Entry 6DJU (electron microscopy, 3.80 A resolution); this record covers chains D and E of the 7 polymer chains in the assembly.

Chain D (and E):
Protein: Chaperone protein ClpB
From: Mycobacterium tuberculosis
Notes: chain E of this document is another copy of the same molecule, construct and numbering; everything in this record applies to it too
UniProt: A0A045JSR5 (A0A045JSR5_MYCTX); residue numbers follow UniProt; this construct covers 1-848
Chain sequence (848 residues; each row starts with the number of its first residue):
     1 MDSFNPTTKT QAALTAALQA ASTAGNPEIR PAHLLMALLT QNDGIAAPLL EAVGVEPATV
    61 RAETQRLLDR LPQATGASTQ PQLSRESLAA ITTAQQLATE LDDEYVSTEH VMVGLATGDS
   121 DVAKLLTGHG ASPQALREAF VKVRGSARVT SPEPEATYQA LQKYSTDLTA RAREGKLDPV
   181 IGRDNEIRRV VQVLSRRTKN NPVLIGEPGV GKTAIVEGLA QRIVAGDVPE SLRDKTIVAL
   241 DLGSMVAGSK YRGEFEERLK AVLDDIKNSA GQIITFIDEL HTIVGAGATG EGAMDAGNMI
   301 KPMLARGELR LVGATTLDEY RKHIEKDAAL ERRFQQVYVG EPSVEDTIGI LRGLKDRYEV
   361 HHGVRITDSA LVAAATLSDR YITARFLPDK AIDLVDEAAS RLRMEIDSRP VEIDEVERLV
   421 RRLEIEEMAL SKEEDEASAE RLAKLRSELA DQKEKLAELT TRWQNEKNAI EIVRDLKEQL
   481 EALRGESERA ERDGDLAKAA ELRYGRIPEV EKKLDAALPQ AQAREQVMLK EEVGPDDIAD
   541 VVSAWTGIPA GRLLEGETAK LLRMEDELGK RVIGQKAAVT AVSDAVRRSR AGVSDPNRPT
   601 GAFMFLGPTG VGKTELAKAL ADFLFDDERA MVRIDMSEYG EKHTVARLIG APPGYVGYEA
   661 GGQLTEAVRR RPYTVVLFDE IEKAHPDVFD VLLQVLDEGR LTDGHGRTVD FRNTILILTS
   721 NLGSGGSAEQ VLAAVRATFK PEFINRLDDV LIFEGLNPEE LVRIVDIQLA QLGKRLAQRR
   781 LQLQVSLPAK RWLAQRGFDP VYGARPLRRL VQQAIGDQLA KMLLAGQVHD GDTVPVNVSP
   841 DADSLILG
Not modelled in the structure: 1-158, 289-294, 411-529, 846-848 (chain E: 1-158, 247-251, 285-296, 408-529, 846-848)
Residues lining bound ligands:
  - ATP-gamma-S (AGS; phosphothiophosphoric acid-adenylate ester), molecule 1: Asp178, Pro179, Val180, Ile181, Pro208, Gly209, Val210, Gly211, Lys212, Thr213, Ala214, Glu279, Thr316, Ile350, Leu354, Pro388, Asp389, Ile392
  - ATP-gamma-S (AGS), molecule 2: Arg571, Val572, Ile573, Gly574, Thr609, Gly610, Val611, Gly612, Lys613, Thr614, Glu615, Glu680, Leu756, Gln768, Ala804, Arg805, Arg808
  - ATP-gamma-S (AGS), molecule 3: Asp697, Glu742, Arg746
From the paper describing this entry:
  - binding site for casein polyAlanine model: Tyr251, Tyr655, Val656
  - contacts within the chain: Val656-Tyr658 (hydrophobic contact)
  - mutagenesis - P410A, V656A, Y658A: abolished catalytic activity
  - self-association interface (contacts with another copy of this molecule); pairs are residue here / residue on that copy: Arg188-Asp414 (salt bridge), Val191-Met404 (hydrophobic contact), Arg588-Asp817 (salt bridge), Asp595-Arg775 (salt bridge), Arg196, Lys199, Val593
  - binding site for ATP-gamma-S: Arg332, Arg333, Arg746, Arg805

Chain D / chain E interface:
Contacting residue pairs (42; chain D residue first):
  Gly243(D) - Glu256(E)
  Gly243(D) - Asn298(E)
  Ser244(D) - Lys260(E)
  Val246(D) - Glu256(E)
  Ala247(D) - Glu256(E)
  Ala247(D) - Glu257(E)
  Arg357(D) - Arg197(E)
  Tyr358(D) - Arg197(E)
  His361(D) - Ser195(E)
  His361(D) - Arg196(E)  hydrogen bond (side chain-backbone)
  His361(D) - Arg197(E)
  His362(D) - Ser195(E)
  Asp389(D) - Arg332(E)  salt bridge
  Asp393(D) - Lys199(E)  salt bridge
  Asp396(D) - Arg196(E)  salt bridge
  Asp396(D) - Arg197(E)
  Asp396(D) - Thr198(E)
  Ser400(D) - Gln192(E)
  Ser400(D) - Arg196(E)
  Met404(D) - Gln192(E)
  Glu638(D) - Thr702(E)  hydrogen bond
  His643(D) - Tyr655(E)
  Ala646(D) - Pro653(E)
  Arg647(D) - Ala651(E)
  Arg647(D) - Pro653(E)
  Arg647(D) - Asp703(E)  hydrogen bond (side chain-backbone)
  Arg647(D) - Gly704(E)
  Ala651(D) - Pro653(E)
  Val656(D) - Tyr658(E)  hydrophobic
  Gly657(D) - Tyr658(E)
  Gln663(D) - Gly706(E)
  Arg775(D) - Gly592(E)  hydrogen bond (side chain-backbone)
  Arg775(D) - Val593(E)  hydrogen bond (side chain-backbone)
  Arg775(D) - Ser594(E)  hydrogen bond (side chain-backbone)
  Arg775(D) - Asp595(E)
  Arg779(D) - Ala591(E)  hydrogen bond (side chain-backbone)
  Arg809(D) - Asn745(E)
  Gln812(D) - Asp595(E)
  Gly816(D) - Val593(E)
  Ala820(D) - Val593(E)  hydrophobic
  Leu824(D) - Arg587(E)
  Leu824(D) - Arg588(E)
Also at the interface, not in a pair above, chain D (40 interface residues in all): Thr166, Arg171, Lys250, Thr282, Glu397, Arg401, Asp407, Arg633, Ala660, Asp817, Leu819, Lys821
Also at the interface, not in a pair above, chain E (40 interface residues in all): Arg188, Pro229, Arg252, Glu254, Met299, Arg306, Leu561, Arg598, Pro652, Gly654, Gln694, Arg700, Arg746

Overview:
Chain D and chain E each contribute 40 residues to their interface; the contacts include 7 hydrogen bonds and
3 salt bridges. Among the polar pairs are Asp389(D)-Arg332(E), Asp393(D)-Lys199(E) and Asp396(D)-Arg196(E).
The paper reports a binding site for ATP-gamma-S at Arg332(D), Arg333(D) and Arg746(D) among others; P410A,
V656A and Y658A of chain D abolish catalytic activity.
Chain D and chain E are both Chaperone protein ClpB (Mycobacterium tuberculosis); the structure, Mtb ClpB in
complex with ATPgammaS and casein, Conformer 1, was determined by electron microscopy together with 6DJV and
6ED3 from the same study.
